6RD9 - chains 1 and 7 of the 31 polymer chains in the assembly; structure by electron microscopy, 3.00 A resolution.

# Chain 1
Name: ATP synthase associated protein ASA1
Organism: Polytomella sp. Pringsheim 198.80
UniProtKB: Q85JD5 (Q85JD5_9CHLO); numbering as in UniProt (aligned over 1-618)
Amino-acid sequence (618 residues; row label = number of the first residue in the row):
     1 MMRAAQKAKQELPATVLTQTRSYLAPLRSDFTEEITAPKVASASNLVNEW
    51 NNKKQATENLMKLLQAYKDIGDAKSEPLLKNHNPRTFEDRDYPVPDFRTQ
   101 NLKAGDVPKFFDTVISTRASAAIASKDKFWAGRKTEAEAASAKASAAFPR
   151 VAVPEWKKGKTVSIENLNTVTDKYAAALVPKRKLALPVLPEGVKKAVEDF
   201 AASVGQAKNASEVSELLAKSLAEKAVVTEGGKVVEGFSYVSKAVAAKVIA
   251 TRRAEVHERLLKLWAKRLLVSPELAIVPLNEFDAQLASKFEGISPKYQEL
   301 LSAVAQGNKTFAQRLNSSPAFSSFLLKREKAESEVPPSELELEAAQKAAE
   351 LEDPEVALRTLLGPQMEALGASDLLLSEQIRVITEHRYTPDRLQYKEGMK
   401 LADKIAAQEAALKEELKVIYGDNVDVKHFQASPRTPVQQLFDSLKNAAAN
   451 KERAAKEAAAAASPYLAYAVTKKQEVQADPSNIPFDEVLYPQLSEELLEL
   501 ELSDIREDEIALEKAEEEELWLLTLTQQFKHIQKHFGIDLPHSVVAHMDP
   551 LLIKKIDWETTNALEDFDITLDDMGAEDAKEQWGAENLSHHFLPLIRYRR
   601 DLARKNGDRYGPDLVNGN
Not modelled in the structure: 1-22, 618

# Chain 7
Name: Mitochondrial ATP synthase associated protein ASA7
Organism: Polytomella sp. Pringsheim 198.80
UniProtKB: D8V7I2 (D8V7I2_9CHLO); numbering as in UniProt (aligned over 1-190)
Amino-acid sequence (190 residues; numbered 1 to 190; the number before each row is that of its first residue):
     1 MSSVRAGVEAGRRDLTTFTFSGLQDAPVAALSGSIKLNVAAKAGKAEVTV
    51 AAGAAKAATQVSAAALRKLSGSKISLAEVARISVLHSSIQNYLLSLSNER
   101 YQLLSQWPDFTTMYGKDFYYRAHPEDLKKFYDAADEYYKLYETVTEFDSL
   151 SALASQVVPNYAARRRSTVHPAIGSTVADGAFTNFLLSKQ
Not modelled in the structure: 1-14

# Interface between chain 1 and chain 7
Residue-residue contacts - 114 pairs, chain 1 then chain 7:
  Tyr23(1) with Arg81(7); Ile82(7), hydrophobic; His86(7); Ser151(7); Ala152(7); Ser155(7), hydrogen bond (backbone-side chain)
  Leu24(1) with Ser155(7)
  Ala25(1) with Ser155(7); Pro159(7), hydrophobic
  Pro26(1) with Pro159(7)
  Arg28(1) with Pro159(7); Asn160(7), hydrogen bond; Ala163(7); Arg166(7), hydrogen bond (backbone-side chain)
  Asp30(1) with Arg166(7), salt bridge
  Phe31(1) with Arg166(7); Thr168(7)
  Thr32(1) with Ala163(7), hydrogen bond (side chain-backbone); Arg164(7); Arg166(7), hydrogen bond (backbone-backbone); Ser167(7), hydrogen bond (backbone-side chain); Thr168(7), hydrogen bond (backbone-backbone)
  Glu33(1) with Thr168(7)
  Ile35(1) with Val169(7), hydrophobic; Ile173(7), hydrophobic; Gly174(7); Ser175(7)
  Thr36(1) with Arg164(7); Ser175(7)
  Ala37(1) with Ser175(7)
  Pro38(1) with Arg164(7)
  Leu46(1) with Arg100(7)
  Trp50(1) with Arg100(7); Leu103(7), hydrophobic; Leu104(7), hydrophobic; Trp107(7); Leu140(7)
  Lys53(1) with Trp107(7); Glu136(7), salt bridge
  Lys54(1) with Gln106(7); Trp107(7)
  Thr57(1) with Trp107(7); Ala133(7)
  Glu58(1) with Pro108(7)
  Leu60(1) with Asp126(7); Lys129(7); Ala133(7), hydrophobic
  Met61(1) with Pro108(7), hydrophobic; Asp109(7); Phe110(7), hydrophobic; Met113(7); Phe130(7), hydrophobic
  Leu63(1) with Asp126(7)
  Leu64(1) with Phe118(7); Ala122(7), hydrophobic; Asp126(7); Phe130(7), hydrophobic
  Gln65(1) with Met113(7); Phe118(7)
  Tyr67(1) with Arg121(7); Ala122(7), hydrophobic; His123(7); Asp126(7), hydrogen bond
  Lys68(1) with Asp117(7), salt bridge; Phe118(7); Arg121(7)
  Gly71(1) with Arg121(7), hydrogen bond (backbone-side chain)
  Asp72(1) with Arg121(7), salt bridge
  Glu76(1) with Arg121(7), salt bridge
  Pro77(1) with Arg121(7), hydrogen bond (backbone-side chain)
  Leu78(1) with Tyr120(7); Arg121(7)
  Leu79(1) with Tyr120(7), hydrophobic
  His82(1) with Tyr120(7), hydrogen bond (side chain-backbone); Ala122(7)
  Trp130(1) with Arg121(7); Ala122(7); His123(7), hydrogen bond (backbone-side chain)
  Lys134(1) with His123(7); Asp126(7), salt bridge
  Phe148(1) with Met113(7), hydrophobic
  Pro149(1) with Pro108(7); Asp109(7), hydrogen bond (backbone-backbone)
  Arg150(1) with Ser105(7); Gln106(7), hydrogen bond (side chain-backbone); Trp107(7); Pro108(7); Asp109(7)
  Val151(1) with Ser105(7); Trp107(7), hydrogen bond (backbone-backbone); Pro108(7); Asp109(7); Tyr137(7)
  Val153(1) with Tyr101(7); Ser105(7); Tyr137(7); Tyr141(7), hydrophobic
  Pro154(1) with Tyr101(7), hydrogen bond (backbone-side chain); Tyr141(7)
  Trp156(1) with Leu94(7); Asn98(7); Tyr101(7), hydrophobic; Gln102(7), hydrogen bond (backbone-side chain); Phe147(7), hydrophobic
  Lys157(1) with Asn98(7)
  Lys158(1) with Ser95(7); Asn98(7); Glu99(7), salt bridge
  Asp486(1) with Lys116(7), salt bridge
  Tyr490(1) with Gly115(7); Lys116(7), hydrogen bond (side chain-backbone); Asp117(7)
  Leu493(1) with Lys116(7); Tyr120(7), hydrophobic
Interface residues without a listed pair, chain 1 (52 interface residues in all): Ser29, Glu34, Val47, Lys126, Ala131
Interface residues without a listed pair, chain 7 (56 interface residues in all): Ser97, Thr112, Tyr119, Pro124, Leu127, Ala178

# Summary
52 residues of chain 1 face 56 of chain 7 across their interface; the contacts include 18 hydrogen bonds and 8
salt bridges. Among the polar pairs are Asp30(1)-Arg166(7), Lys53(1)-Glu136(7) and Lys68(1)-Asp117(7).
Chain 1 is ATP synthase associated protein ASA1 and chain 7 is Mitochondrial ATP synthase associated protein
ASA7, both from Polytomella sp. Pringsheim 198.80; the structure, CryoEM structure of Polytomella F-ATP
synthase, Primary rotary state 1, composite map, was determined by electron microscopy, deposited together
with 6RD4, 6RD5, 6RD6, 6RD7, 6RD8, 6RDA and 46 further entries.
